Entry 8I92 (electron microscopy, 3.20 A resolution); this record covers chains A and B of the 4 polymer chains in the assembly.

== Chain A ==
Name: Angiotensin-converting enzyme 2
Organism: Homo sapiens
Notes: EC 3.4.17.23, 3.4.17.-
Reference sequence: Q9BYF1 (ACE2_HUMAN); the construct has insertions or renumbered stretches relative to UniProt, so the offset changes along the chain: -6 to 9 = UniProt 2-17; 18-805 = UniProt 18-805
Amino-acid sequence (826 residues; each row starts with the number of its first residue; numbers below 1 keep their minus sign (Met-8 is residue -8)):
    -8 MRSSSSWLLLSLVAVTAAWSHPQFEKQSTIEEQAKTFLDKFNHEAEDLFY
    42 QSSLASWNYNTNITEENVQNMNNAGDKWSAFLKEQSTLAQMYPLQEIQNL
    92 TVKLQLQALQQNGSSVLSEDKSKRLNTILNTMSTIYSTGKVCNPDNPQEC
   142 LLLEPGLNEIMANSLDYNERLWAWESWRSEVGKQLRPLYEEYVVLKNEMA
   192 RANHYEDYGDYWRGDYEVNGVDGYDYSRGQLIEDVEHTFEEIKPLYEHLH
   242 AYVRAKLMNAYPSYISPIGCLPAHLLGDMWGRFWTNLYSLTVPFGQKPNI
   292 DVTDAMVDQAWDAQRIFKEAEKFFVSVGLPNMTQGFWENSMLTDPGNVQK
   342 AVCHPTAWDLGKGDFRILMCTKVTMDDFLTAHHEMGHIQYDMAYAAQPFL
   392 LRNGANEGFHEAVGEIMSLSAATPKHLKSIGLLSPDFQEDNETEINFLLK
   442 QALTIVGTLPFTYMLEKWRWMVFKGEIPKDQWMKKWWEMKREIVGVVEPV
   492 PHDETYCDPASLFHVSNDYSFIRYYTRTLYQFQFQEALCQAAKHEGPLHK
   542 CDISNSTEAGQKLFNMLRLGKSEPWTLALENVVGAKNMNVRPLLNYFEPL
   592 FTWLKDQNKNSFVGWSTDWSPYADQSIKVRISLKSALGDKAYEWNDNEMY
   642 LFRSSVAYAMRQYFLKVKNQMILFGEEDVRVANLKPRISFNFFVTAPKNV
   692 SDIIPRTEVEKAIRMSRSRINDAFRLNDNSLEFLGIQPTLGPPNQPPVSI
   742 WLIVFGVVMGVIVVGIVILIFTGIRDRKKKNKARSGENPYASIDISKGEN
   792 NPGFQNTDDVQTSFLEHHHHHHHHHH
Not modelled in the structure: -8 to 19, 769-817
Sequence notes: initiating methionine (-8); expression tag (-7, 806-817); insertion (10-17)
Cystine bridges: Cys133-Cys141, Cys344-Cys361, Cys530-Cys542
Covalent attachments: N-acetylglucosamine (NAG) linked to Asn53, Asn90, Asn103, Asn322, Asn432, Asn546, Asn690
Metal / ion sites: Zn2+: His374, His378, Glu402
Curated features (UniProtKB/Swiss-Prot):
  - region: Asp30 to Tyr41 (Interaction with SARS-CoV spike glycoprotein), Met82 to Pro84 (Interaction with SARS-CoV spike glycoprotein), Lys353 to Arg357 (Interaction with SARS-CoV spike glycoprotein), Arg652 to Lys659 (Essential for cleavage by ADAM17), Arg697 to Arg716 (Essential for cleavage by TMPRSS11D and TMPRSS2)
  - motif: Glu778 to Ile786 (LIR), Tyr781 to Asp785 (SH2-binding), Tyr781 to Ile784 (Endocytic sorting signal), Asn792 to Phe795 (PTB), Thr803 to Phe805 (PDZ-binding)
  - active site: Glu375 (Proton acceptor), His505 (Proton donor)
  - binding site (chloride): Arg169, Trp477, Lys481
  - binding site (substrate): Arg273, His345, Pro346, Tyr515
  - binding site (Zn(2+)): His374, His378, Glu402
  - modified residue: Tyr781 (Phosphotyrosine), Ser783 (Phosphoserine)
  - glycosylation (N-linked (GlcNAc...) asparagine): Asn53, Asn90, Asn103, Asn322, Asn432, Asn546, Asn690
  - cross-link: Lys788 (Glycyl lysine isopeptide (Lys-Gly) (interchain with G-Cter in ubiquitin))

== Chain B ==
Name: Sodium-dependent neutral amino acid transporter B(0)AT1
Organism: Homo sapiens
Reference sequence: Q695T7 (S6A19_HUMAN); numbering as in UniProt (aligned over 5-609)
Amino-acid sequence (605 residues; numbered 5 to 609; the number before each row is that of its first residue):
     5 VLPNPGLDARIPSLAELETIEQEEASSRPKWDNKAQYMLTCLGFCVGLGN
    55 VWRFPYLCQSHGGGAFMIPFLILLVLEGIPLLYLEFAIGQRLRRGSLGVW
   105 SSIHPALKGLGLASMLTSFMVGLYYNTIISWIMWYLFNSFQEPLPWSDCP
   155 LNENQTGYVDECARSSPVDYFWYRETLNISTSISDSGSIQWWMLLCLACA
   205 WSVLYMCTIRGIETTGKAVYITSTLPYVVLTIFLIRGLTLKGATNGIVFL
   255 FTPNVTELAQPDTWLDAGAQVFFSFSLAFGGLISFSSYNSVHNNCEKDSV
   305 IVSIINGFTSVYVAIVVYSVIGFRATQRYDDCFSTNILTLINGFDLPEGN
   355 VTQENFVDMQQRCNASDPAAYAQLVFQTCDINAFLSEAVEGTGLAFIVFT
   405 EAITKMPLSPLWSVLFFIMLFCLGLSSMFGNMEGVVVPLQDLRVIPPKWP
   455 KEVLTGLICLGTFLIGFIFTLNSGQYWLSLLDSYAGSIPLLIIAFCEMFS
   505 VVYVYGVDRFNKDIEFMIGHKPNIFWQVTWRVVSPLLMLIIFLFFFVVEV
   555 SQELTYSIWDPGYEEFPKSQKISYPNWVYVVVVIVAGVPSLTIPGYAIYK
   605 LIRNH
Cystine bridges: Cys153-Cys166, Cys336-Cys383
Covalent attachments: N-acetylglucosamine (NAG) linked to Asn158, Asn182, Asn258, Asn354, Asn368
Residues lining bound ligands: glutamine (GLN): Phe48, Cys49, Val50, Gly51, Leu52, Gly53, Val125, Tyr129, Phe277, Ser278, Phe279, Ser280, Phe283, Ser431, Asn435
Curated features (UniProtKB/Swiss-Prot):
  - modified residue: Ser17 (Phosphoserine)
  - glycosylation (N-linked (GlcNAc...) asparagine): Asn158, Asn182, Asn258, Asn354, Asn368
  - natural variant: Arg57 (R57C: In HND), Gly66 (G66R: In HND), Ala69 (A69T: In HND), Gly93 (G93R: In HND), Asp173 (D173N: In HND), Arg240 (R240Q: In HND), Leu242 (L242P: In HND), Val252 (V252I: Does not affect cell membrane localization), Pro265 (P265L: In HND), Gly284 (G284R: In HND), Arg328 (R328C: In HND), Glu405 (E405K: In HND), 3 further natural variant entries in UniProt
Reported in the primary citation:
  - binding site for glutamine: Ser431, Asn435

== Interface between chain A and chain B ==
Residue-residue contacts (39):
  Lys619(A) with Asp349(B), salt bridge
  Arg621(A) with Asn346(B), hydrogen bond
  Ser623(A) with Glu352(B), hydrogen bond
  Lys625(A) with Gly353(B)
  Ser626(A) with Glu352(B)
  Lys676(A) with Asp349(B), salt bridge
  Pro677(A) with Pro351(B), hydrophobic
  Arg678(A) with Ile345(B); Asn346(B), hydrogen bond; Asp349(B); Leu350(B); Glu352(B), salt bridge
  Ser680(A) with Asp349(B), hydrogen bond
  Thr730(A) with Thr160(B)
  Gly732(A) with Leu155(B)
  Pro733(A) with Leu155(B), hydrophobic; Gln159(B)
  Pro734(A) with Leu155(B)
  Ile741(A) with Phe141(B); Ser143(B); Gln145(B)
  Trp742(A) with Trp138(B), hydrophobic; Phe141(B); Trp195(B), hydrophobic
  Val745(A) with Phe141(B), hydrophobic
  Phe746(A) with Leu199(B), hydrophobic; Cys203(B), hydrophobic
  Met750(A) with Cys203(B), hydrogen bond
  Ile753(A) with Ser206(B); Val207(B), hydrophobic; Met210(B), hydrophobic
  Ile757(A) with Ser206(B); Tyr209(B), hydrophobic; Met210(B), hydrophobic
  Leu760(A) with Ile213(B), hydrophobic; Arg214(B), hydrogen bond (backbone-side chain)
  Ile761(A) with Glu456(B)
  Gly764(A) with Arg214(B)
  Arg768(A) with Glu456(B), salt bridge
Other interface residues (no listed pair), chain A (30 interface residues in all): Ile622, Leu624, Val749, Gly756, Thr763, Ile765
Other interface residues (no listed pair), chain B (29 interface residues in all): Asn142, Phe144, Trp196, Thr218, Pro454

== Summary ==
30 residues of chain A face 29 of chain B across their interface; the contacts include 6 hydrogen bonds and 4
salt bridges. Polar contacts include Lys619(A)-Asp349(B), Lys676(A)-Asp349(B) and Arg678(A)-Glu352(B). Chain B
binds glutamine. From the paper: a binding site for glutamine at Ser431(B) and Asn435(B).
Here chain A is Angiotensin-converting enzyme 2 and chain B is Sodium-dependent neutral amino acid transporter
B(0)AT1, both from Homo sapiens. Entry 8I92 (ACE2-B0AT1 complex bound with glutamine) was determined by
electron microscopy (same publication as 8I91 and 8I93).
